Entry 8REB (electron microscopy, 3.40 A resolution); this record covers chains N and M of the 9 polymer chains in the assembly.

# Chain N
Molecule: 43-nt DNA strand
Organism: Escherichia coli K-12
Sequence (43 nucleotides; each row starts with the number of its first residue; note: 9 numbers in that range are skipped by the numbering (no residue carries them; nothing is unmodelled there); numbers below 1 keep their minus sign (DG-29 is residue -29)):
   -29 GCTGGCACGA CTTTTGCACT CG
     2 TATATCATGC TGTTGCACAT T

# Chain M
Protein: RNA polymerase sigma-54 factor
Organism: Klebsiella oxytoca
Notes: engineered mutation(s): R336A
Chain sequence (350 residues; numbered 93 to 472; 30 numbers in that range are skipped by the numbering (no residue carries them; nothing is unmodelled there); the number before each row is that of its first residue):
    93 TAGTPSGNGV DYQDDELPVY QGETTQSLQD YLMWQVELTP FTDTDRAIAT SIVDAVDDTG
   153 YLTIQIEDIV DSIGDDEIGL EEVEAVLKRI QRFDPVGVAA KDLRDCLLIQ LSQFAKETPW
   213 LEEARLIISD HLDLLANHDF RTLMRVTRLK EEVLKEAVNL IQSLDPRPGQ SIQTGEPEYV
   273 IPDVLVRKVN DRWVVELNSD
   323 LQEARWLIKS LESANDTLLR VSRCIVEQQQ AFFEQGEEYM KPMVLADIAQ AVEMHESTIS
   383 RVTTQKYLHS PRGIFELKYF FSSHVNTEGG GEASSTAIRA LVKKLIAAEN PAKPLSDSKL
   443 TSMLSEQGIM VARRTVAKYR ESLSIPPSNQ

# How chain N and chain M interact
Residue-residue contacts (14; chain N residue first):
  DT-27(N) - Ser438(M)  phosphate contact
  DT-27(N) - Asn471(M)  sugar contact
  DT-27(N) - Gln472(M)  phosphate contact
  DG-26(N) - Arg455(M)  hydrogen bond to the base
  DG-26(N) - Asn471(M)  phosphate contact
  DG-26(N) - Gln472(M)  phosphate contact
  DG-25(N) - Arg455(M)  hydrogen bond to the base
  DC-24(N) - Lys460(M)  base contact
  DT-18(N) - Val366(M)  phosphate contact
  DT-18(N) - Ser405(M)  phosphate contact
  DT-17(N) - Leu367(M)  phosphate contact
  DT-17(N) - Phe403(M)  phosphate contact
  DT-16(N) - Ser382(M)  phosphate contact
  DT-15(N) - Ser379(M)  base contact
Other interface residues (no listed pair), chain N (9 interface residues in all): DG-8
Other interface residues (no listed pair), chain M (13 interface residues in all): Lys331, Pro468

# In short
Chain N and chain M form an interface of 9 and 13 residues respectively; the contacts include 2 hydrogen
bonds. Among the polar pairs are DG-26(N)-Arg455(M) and DG-25(N)-Arg455(M).
Here chain N is a 43-nt DNA strand (Escherichia coli K-12) and chain M is RNA polymerase sigma-54 factor
(Klebsiella oxytoca). Entry 8REB (Cryo-EM structure of bacterial RNA polymerase-sigma54 initial transcribing
complex - 6nt complex) was determined by electron microscopy, deposited together with 8RE4, 8REA, 8REC, 8RED
and 8REE.
